Entry 5E0K (X-ray diffraction, 2.76 A resolution); this record covers chains B and D of the 4 polymer chains in the assembly.

== Chain B (and D) ==
Protein: Tryptophan synthase beta chain 1
Organism: Pyrococcus furiosus (strain ATCC 43587 / DSM 3638 / JCM 8422 / Vc1)
Notes: EC 4.2.1.20; chain D of this document is another copy of the same molecule, construct and numbering; everything in this record applies to it too
UniProt: Q8U093 (TRPB1_PYRFU); residues 1-388 here = UniProt positions 1-388
Sequence (396 residues; numbered 1 to 396; the number before each row is that of its first residue):
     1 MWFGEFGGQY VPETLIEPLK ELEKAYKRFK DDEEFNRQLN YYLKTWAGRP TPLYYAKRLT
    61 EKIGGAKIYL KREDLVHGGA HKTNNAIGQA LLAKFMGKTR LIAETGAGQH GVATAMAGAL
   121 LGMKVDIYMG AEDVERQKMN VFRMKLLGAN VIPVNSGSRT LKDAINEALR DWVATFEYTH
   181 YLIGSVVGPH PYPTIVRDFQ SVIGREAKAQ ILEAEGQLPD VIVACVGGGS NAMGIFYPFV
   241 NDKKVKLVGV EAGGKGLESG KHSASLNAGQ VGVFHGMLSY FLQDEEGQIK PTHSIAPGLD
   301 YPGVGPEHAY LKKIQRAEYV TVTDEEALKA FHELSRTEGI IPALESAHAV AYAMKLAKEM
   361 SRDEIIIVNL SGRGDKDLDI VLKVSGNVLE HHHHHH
Not modelled in the structure: 386-396
Modified residues: Lys-82 ((2S)-2-amino-6-[[3-hydroxy-2-methyl-5-(phosphonooxymethyl)pyridin-4-yl]methylideneamino]hexanoic acid; LLP)
Construct notes: expression tag (389-396)
Reported in the primary citation:
  - mutagenesis - P12L/E17G/I68V/F274S/T292S/T321A (9.4-fold), E17G/I68V/F274S/T292S/T321A (2.2 s-1), T292S (3.5-fold): increased catalytic activity
  - catalytic residues: Glu-104 (proposed by the authors, not directly observed)

== How chain B and chain D interact ==
Contacting residue pairs (90):
  Tyr-41(B) / Tyr-55(D)
  Lys-44(B) / Pro-52(D)
  Lys-44(B) / Glu-213(D)  salt bridge
  Thr-45(B) / Pro-52(D)
  Thr-45(B) / Leu-53(D)
  Thr-45(B) / Tyr-54(D)
  Thr-45(B) / Arg-72(D)
  Trp-46(B) / Tyr-54(D)
  Trp-46(B) / Arg-72(D)  hydrogen bond (backbone-side chain)
  Trp-46(B) / Leu-75(D)
  Trp-46(B) / Glu-338(D)  hydrogen bond (side chain-backbone)
  Trp-46(B) / Gly-339(D)
  Trp-46(B) / Ile-340(D)
  Gly-48(B) / Leu-75(D)
  Pro-52(B) / Lys-44(D)
  Pro-52(B) / Thr-45(D)
  Leu-53(B) / Thr-45(D)
  Tyr-54(B) / Thr-45(D)
  Tyr-54(B) / Trp-46(D)
  Tyr-54(B) / Leu-120(D)
  Tyr-55(B) / Tyr-41(D)
  Arg-58(B) / Ala-119(D)  hydrogen bond (side chain-backbone)
  Arg-58(B) / Leu-120(D)  hydrogen bond (side chain-backbone)
  Arg-58(B) / Leu-121(D)
  Arg-58(B) / Gly-122(D)
  Arg-72(B) / Thr-45(D)
  Arg-72(B) / Trp-46(D)  hydrogen bond (side chain-backbone)
  Arg-72(B) / His-77(D)  hydrogen bond
  Asp-74(B) / His-77(D)  salt bridge
  Leu-75(B) / Gly-48(D)
  Leu-75(B) / Leu-75(D)
  Leu-75(B) / His-77(D)
  His-77(B) / Arg-72(D)  hydrogen bond
  His-77(B) / Asp-74(D)  salt bridge
  His-77(B) / Leu-75(D)
  His-77(B) / Gly-339(D)  hydrogen bond (side chain-backbone)
  His-77(B) / Ile-340(D)
  Met-116(B) / Gly-339(D)
  Ala-119(B) / Arg-58(D)  hydrogen bond (backbone-side chain)
  Ala-119(B) / Ser-335(D)
  Ala-119(B) / Arg-336(D)
  Ala-119(B) / Thr-337(D)
  Ala-119(B) / Gly-339(D)
  Leu-120(B) / Tyr-54(D)
  Leu-120(B) / Arg-58(D)
  Gly-122(B) / Arg-58(D)
  Lys-138(B) / Leu-382(D)
  Met-139(B) / Asp-379(D)
  Phe-142(B) / Leu-378(D)
  Phe-142(B) / Leu-382(D)  hydrophobic
  Arg-143(B) / Ile-341(D)
  Arg-143(B) / Asp-375(D)  salt bridge
  Arg-143(B) / Leu-378(D)
  Leu-146(B) / Phe-331(D)  hydrophobic
  Leu-146(B) / His-332(D)
  Leu-146(B) / Ser-335(D)
  Leu-146(B) / Arg-336(D)
  Leu-146(B) / Leu-378(D)  hydrophobic
  Leu-147(B) / Ser-335(D)
  Leu-147(B) / Arg-336(D)
  Leu-147(B) / Gly-339(D)
  Leu-147(B) / Ile-341(D)  hydrophobic
  Phe-331(B) / Leu-146(D)  hydrophobic
  His-332(B) / Leu-146(D)
  Ser-335(B) / Ala-119(D)
  Ser-335(B) / Leu-146(D)
  Ser-335(B) / Leu-147(D)
  Arg-336(B) / Ala-119(D)
  Arg-336(B) / Leu-146(D)  hydrogen bond (backbone-backbone)
  Arg-336(B) / Leu-147(D)
  Thr-337(B) / Ala-119(D)
  Glu-338(B) / Trp-46(D)  hydrogen bond (backbone-side chain)
  Glu-338(B) / Leu-120(D)
  Gly-339(B) / Trp-46(D)
  Gly-339(B) / His-77(D)  hydrogen bond (backbone-side chain)
  Gly-339(B) / Ala-119(D)
  Gly-339(B) / Leu-147(D)
  Ile-340(B) / Trp-46(D)
  Ile-340(B) / His-77(D)
  Ile-341(B) / Arg-143(D)
  Ile-341(B) / Leu-147(D)  hydrophobic
  Arg-373(B) / Arg-373(D)
  Arg-373(B) / Asp-375(D)  salt bridge
  Asp-375(B) / Arg-143(D)  salt bridge
  Asp-375(B) / Arg-373(D)  salt bridge
  Leu-378(B) / Phe-142(D)
  Leu-378(B) / Arg-143(D)
  Leu-378(B) / Leu-146(D)  hydrophobic
  Asp-379(B) / Met-139(D)
  Leu-382(B) / Phe-142(D)  hydrophobic
Interface residues without a listed pair, chain B (42 interface residues in all): Ala-47, Val-76, Gly-148, Val-381
Interface residues without a listed pair, chain D (43 interface residues in all): Ala-47, Val-76, Met-116, Gly-148, Val-381

== Summary ==
The interface between chain B and chain D involves 42 residues on one side and 43 on the other; the contacts
include 12 hydrogen bonds and 7 salt bridges. Polar contacts include Lys-44(B)/Glu-213(D), Asp-74(B)/His-77(D)
and Arg-143(B)/Asp-375(D). The paper reports the catalytic residue Glu-104(B);
P12L/E17G/I68V/F274S/T292S/T321A, E17G/I68V/F274S/T292S/T321A and T292S of chain B increase catalytic
activity.
Chain B and chain D are both Tryptophan synthase beta chain 1 (Pyrococcus furiosus (strain ATCC 43587 / DSM
3638 / JCM 8422 / Vc1)); the structure, X-ray crystal structure of tryptophan synthase complex from Pyrococcus
furiosus at 2.76 A, was determined by X-ray diffraction together with 5DVZ, 5DW0 and 5DW3 from the same study.
